9B6O - chains A and F of the 8 polymer chains in the assembly; structure by electron microscopy, 2.61 A resolution.

# Chain A (and F)
Molecule: Capsid protein VP1
From: Adeno-associated virus
Notes: chain F of this document is another copy of the same molecule, construct and numbering; everything in this record applies to it too
UniProtKB: Q6JC22 (Q6JC22_9VIRU); residue numbers follow UniProt; this construct covers 203-736
Amino-acid sequence (534 residues; row label = number of the first residue in the row):
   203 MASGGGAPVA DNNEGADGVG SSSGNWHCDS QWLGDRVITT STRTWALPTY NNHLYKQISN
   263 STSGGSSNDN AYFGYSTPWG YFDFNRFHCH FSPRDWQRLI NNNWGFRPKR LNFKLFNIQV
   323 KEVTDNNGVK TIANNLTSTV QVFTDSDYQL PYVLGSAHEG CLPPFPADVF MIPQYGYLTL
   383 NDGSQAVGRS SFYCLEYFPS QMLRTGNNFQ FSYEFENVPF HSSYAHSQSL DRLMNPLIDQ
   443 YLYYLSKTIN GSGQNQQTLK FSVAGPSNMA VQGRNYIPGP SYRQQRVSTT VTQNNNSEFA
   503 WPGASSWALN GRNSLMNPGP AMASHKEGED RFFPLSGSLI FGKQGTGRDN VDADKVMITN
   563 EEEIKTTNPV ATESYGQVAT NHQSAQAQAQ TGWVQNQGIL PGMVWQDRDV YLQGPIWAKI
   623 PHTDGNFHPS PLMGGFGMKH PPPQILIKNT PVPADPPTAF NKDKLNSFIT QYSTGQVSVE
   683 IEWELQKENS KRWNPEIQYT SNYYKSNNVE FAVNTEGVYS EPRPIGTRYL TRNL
Disordered / not traced: 203-218
Reported in the primary citation:
  - mutagenesis - Q588R: abolished binding to Fab1-1

# Interface between chain A and chain F
Residue-residue contacts (111):
  Val-221(A) with Gly-222(F)
  Leu-256(A) with Glu-718(F); Gly-719(F)
  Tyr-257(A) with Phe-367(F), hydrophobic; Ala-369(F), hydrophobic; Val-715(F); Gly-719(F)
  Lys-258(A) with Asn-716(F); Thr-717(F); Gly-719(F)
  Gln-259(A) with Asn-709(F); Asn-710(F); Val-715(F); Asn-716(F), hydrogen bond (backbone-backbone); Thr-717(F)
  Phe-275(A) with Val-711(F), hydrophobic
  Tyr-277(A) with Val-711(F); Ala-714(F); Val-715(F)
  Asn-337(A) with Lys-323(F); Asn-336(F), hydrogen bond
  Leu-338(A) with Val-221(F); Asn-336(F)
  Thr-339(A) with Gln-321(F); Asn-336(F), hydrogen bond; Leu-338(F); Thr-407(F)
  Ser-340(A) with Gln-321(F)
  Gln-343(A) with Trp-228(F)
  Asp-384(A) with Lys-707(F), salt bridge
  Gln-387(A) with Lys-707(F); Ser-708(F); Asn-709(F), hydrogen bond
  Ala-388(A) with Lys-707(F); Ser-708(F), hydrogen bond (backbone-backbone); Val-711(F), hydrophobic
  Val-389(A) with Tyr-705(F)
  Gly-390(A) with Asn-704(F); Tyr-705(F), hydrogen bond (backbone-backbone)
  Arg-391(A) with Tyr-705(F)
  Ser-392(A) with Val-711(F)
  Phe-394(A) with Phe-367(F), hydrophobic; Phe-713(F); Ala-714(F), hydrophobic; Val-715(F), hydrophobic
  Cys-396(A) with Phe-367(F), hydrophobic; Pro-368(F)
  Glu-398(A) with Trp-228(F), hydrogen bond (backbone-side chain); Cys-230(F); Pro-368(F); Ala-369(F)
  Tyr-399(A) with Cys-230(F); Asp-231(F); Ser-232(F), hydrogen bond; Ser-294(F); Asp-297(F), hydrogen bond
  Phe-400(A) with Trp-228(F); Cys-230(F)
  Pro-401(A) with Trp-228(F); Cys-230(F)
  Ser-402(A) with Asn-227(F); Trp-228(F), hydrogen bond (backbone-backbone)
  Gln-403(A) with Asn-227(F)
  Met-404(A) with Ser-224(F), hydrogen bond (backbone-side chain); Gly-226(F); Asn-227(F), hydrogen bond (backbone-side chain); Trp-228(F); Asn-319(F), hydrogen bond; Gln-678(F)
  Arg-406(A) with Gly-220(F); Val-221(F), hydrogen bond (side chain-backbone); Gly-222(F); Ser-223(F); Asn-319(F); Ile-320(F); Thr-407(F), hydrogen bond
  Thr-407(A) with Gly-222(F)
  Gly-408(A) with Gly-222(F), hydrogen bond (backbone-backbone)
  Asn-409(A) with Ser-223(F); Ser-224(F), hydrogen bond (side chain-backbone)
  Thr-652(A) with Gln-678(F)
  Val-654(A) with Gln-321(F); Lys-323(F)
  Pro-655(A) with Ala-248(F), hydrophobic; Tyr-674(F), hydrogen bond (backbone-side chain); Thr-676(F)
  Ala-656(A) with Tyr-674(F)
  Asp-657(A) with Val-325(F); Lys-332(F), salt bridge; Tyr-674(F), hydrogen bond (backbone-side chain)
  Pro-658(A) with Pro-250(F), hydrophobic; Tyr-674(F)
  Pro-659(A) with Pro-250(F); Met-373(F)
  Thr-660(A) with Thr-251(F); Tyr-252(F)
  Ala-661(A) with Met-373(F)
  Phe-662(A) with Gly-362(F); Met-373(F); Ile-374(F); Pro-375(F), hydrophobic
  Asn-663(A) with Met-373(F)
  Lys-664(A) with Glu-361(F)
  Lys-666(A) with Asp-370(F), salt bridge; Val-371(F); Gly-719(F), hydrogen bond (side chain-backbone)
  Leu-667(A) with Ala-248(F), hydrophobic; Val-371(F), hydrogen bond (backbone-backbone)
  Phe-670(A) with Val-371(F), hydrophobic
  Ile-671(A) with Ile-334(F), hydrophobic; Tyr-674(F)
Interface residues without a listed pair, chain A (53 interface residues in all): Asp-219, Glu-324, Asn-328, Thr-341, Pro-653
Interface residues without a listed pair, chain F (64 interface residues in all): His-229, Thr-246, Trp-247, Leu-249, Phe-318, Val-331, Phe-372, Ser-703, Tyr-706, Val-720

# Summary
The interface between chain A and chain F involves 53 residues on one side and 64 on the other; the contacts
include 21 hydrogen bonds and 3 salt bridges. Polar pairs include Asp-384(A)/Lys-707(F), Asp-657(A)/Lys-332(F)
and Lys-666(A)/Asp-370(F). The paper reports that Q588R of chain A abolishes binding to Fab1-1.
Chain A and chain F are both Capsid protein VP1 (Adeno-associated virus); the structure, Fab1-2 in complex
with the capsid of Adeno-associated virus type 9, was determined by electron microscopy (same publication as
9B6N, 9B6Q, 9B6R, 9B6S, 9B6T, 9B7K and 9 further entries).
